PDB entry 9G1V | electron microscopy, 2.70 A resolution | chains A and F of the 17 polymer chains in the assembly

== Chain A ==
Molecule: DNA-directed RNA polymerase I subunit RPA190
Source organism: Saccharomyces cerevisiae
Notes: EC 2.7.7.6
UniProt: P10964 (RPA1_YEAST); residue numbers follow UniProt; this construct covers 1-1664
Amino-acid sequence (1664 residues; numbered 1 to 1664; the number before each row is that of its first residue):
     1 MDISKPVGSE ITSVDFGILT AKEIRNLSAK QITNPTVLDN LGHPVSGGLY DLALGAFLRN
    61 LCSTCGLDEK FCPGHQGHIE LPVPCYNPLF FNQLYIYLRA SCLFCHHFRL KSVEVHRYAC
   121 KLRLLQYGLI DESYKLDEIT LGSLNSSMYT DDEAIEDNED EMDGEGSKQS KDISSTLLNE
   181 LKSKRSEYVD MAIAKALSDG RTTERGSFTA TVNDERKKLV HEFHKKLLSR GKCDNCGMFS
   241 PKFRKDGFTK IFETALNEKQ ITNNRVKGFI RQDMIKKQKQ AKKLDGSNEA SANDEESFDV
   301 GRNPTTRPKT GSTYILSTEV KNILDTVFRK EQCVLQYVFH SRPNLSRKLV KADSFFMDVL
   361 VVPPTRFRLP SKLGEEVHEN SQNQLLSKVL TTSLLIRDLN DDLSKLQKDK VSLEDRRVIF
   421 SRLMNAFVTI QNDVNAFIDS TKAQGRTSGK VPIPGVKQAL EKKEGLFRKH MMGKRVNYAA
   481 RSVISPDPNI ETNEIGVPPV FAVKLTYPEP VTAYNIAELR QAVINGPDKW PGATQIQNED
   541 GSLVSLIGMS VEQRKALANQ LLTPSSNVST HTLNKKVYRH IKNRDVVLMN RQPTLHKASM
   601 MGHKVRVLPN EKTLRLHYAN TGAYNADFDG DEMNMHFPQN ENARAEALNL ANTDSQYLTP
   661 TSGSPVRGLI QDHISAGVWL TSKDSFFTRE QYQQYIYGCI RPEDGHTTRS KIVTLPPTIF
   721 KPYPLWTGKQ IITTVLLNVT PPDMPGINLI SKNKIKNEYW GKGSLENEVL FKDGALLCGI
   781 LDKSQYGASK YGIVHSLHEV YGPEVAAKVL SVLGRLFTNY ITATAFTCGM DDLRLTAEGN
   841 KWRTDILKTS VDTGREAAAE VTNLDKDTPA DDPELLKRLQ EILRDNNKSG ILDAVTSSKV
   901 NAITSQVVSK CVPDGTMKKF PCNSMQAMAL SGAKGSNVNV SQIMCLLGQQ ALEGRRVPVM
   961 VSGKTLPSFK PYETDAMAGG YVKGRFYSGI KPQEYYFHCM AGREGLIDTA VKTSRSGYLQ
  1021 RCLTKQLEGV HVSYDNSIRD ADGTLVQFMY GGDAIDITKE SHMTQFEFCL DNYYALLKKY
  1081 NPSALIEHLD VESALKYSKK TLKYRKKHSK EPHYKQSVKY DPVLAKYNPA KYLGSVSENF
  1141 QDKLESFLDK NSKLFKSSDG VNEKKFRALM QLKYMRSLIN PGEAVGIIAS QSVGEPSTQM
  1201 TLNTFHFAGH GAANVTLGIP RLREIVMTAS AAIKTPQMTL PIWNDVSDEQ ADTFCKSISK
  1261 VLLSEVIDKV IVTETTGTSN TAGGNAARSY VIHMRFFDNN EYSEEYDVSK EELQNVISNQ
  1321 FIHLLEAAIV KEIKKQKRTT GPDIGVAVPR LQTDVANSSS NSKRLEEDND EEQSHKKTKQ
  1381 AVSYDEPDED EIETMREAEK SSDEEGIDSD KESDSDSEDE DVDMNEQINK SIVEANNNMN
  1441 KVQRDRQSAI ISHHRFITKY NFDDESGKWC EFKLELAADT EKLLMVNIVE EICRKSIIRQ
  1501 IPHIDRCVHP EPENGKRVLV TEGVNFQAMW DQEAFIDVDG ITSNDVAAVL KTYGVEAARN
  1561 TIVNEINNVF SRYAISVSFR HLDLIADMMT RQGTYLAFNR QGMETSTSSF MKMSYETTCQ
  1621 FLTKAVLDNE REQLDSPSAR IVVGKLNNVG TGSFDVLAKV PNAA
Disordered / not traced: 143-173, 269-311, 447-450, 1154-1159, 1201-1213, 1278-1286, 1339-1439, 1664
Ion coordination: Zn2+ site 1: Cys62, Cys65, Cys72, His75; Zn2+ site 2: Cys102, Cys105, Cys233; Mg2+: Asp627, Asp631 (shared with 1 residue of chain R)
Curated features (UniProtKB/Swiss-Prot):
  - region: Pro992 to Glu1004 (Bridging helix)
  - binding site (Zn(2+)): Cys62, Cys65, Cys72, His75, Cys102, Cys105, Cys233, Cys236
  - binding site (Mg(2+)): Asp627, Asp629, Asp631
  - modified residue (Phosphoserine): Ser889, Ser1636
Reported in the primary citation:
  - specificity-determining residues: Pro593 (proposed by the authors, not directly observed)

== Chain F ==
Molecule: DNA-directed RNA polymerases I, II, and III subunit RPABC2
Source organism: Saccharomyces cerevisiae
UniProt: P20435 (RPAB2_YEAST); residues 1-155 here = UniProt positions 1-155
Amino-acid sequence (155 residues; each row starts with the number of its first residue):
     1 MSDYEEAFND GNENFEDFDV EHFSDEETYE EKPQFKDGET TDANGKTIVT GGNGPEDFQQ
    61 HEQIRRKTLK EKAIPKDQRA TTPYMTKYER ARILGTRALQ ISMNAPVFVD LEGETDPLRI
   121 AMKELAEKKI PLVIRRYLPD GSFEDWSVEE LIVDL
Disordered / not traced: 1-53, 155
Curated features (UniProtKB/Swiss-Prot):
  - region: Leu111 to Leu132 (Leucine-zipper)
  - modified residue: Ser24 (Phosphoserine)

== Chain A / chain F interface ==
Contacting residue pairs - 88 pairs, chain A then chain F:
  Ile3(A) with Leu99(F), hydrophobic; Met103(F), hydrophobic
  Ser4(A) with Met103(F)
  Pro510(A) with Ser102(F)
  Thr512(A) with Ser102(F)
  Tyr514(A) with Ile101(F); Ser102(F); Glu114(F); Thr115(F); Pro117(F)
  Asn515(A) with Thr115(F), hydrogen bond
  Glu518(A) with Thr115(F), hydrogen bond
  Asn574(A) with Ser102(F); Met103(F)
  Lys576(A) with Met103(F)
  Arg584(A) with Thr115(F), hydrogen bond
  Glu641(A) with Gly95(F); Ala98(F); Leu99(F); Pro117(F); Leu118(F)
  Asn642(A) with Arg92(F); Gly95(F); Thr96(F); Leu99(F)
  Arg644(A) with Asp116(F), salt bridge
  Ala645(A) with Ala91(F); Gly95(F); Leu118(F), hydrophobic
  Leu648(A) with Leu118(F), hydrophobic
  Asn649(A) with Arg90(F), hydrogen bond
  Leu650(A) with Lys87(F); Tyr88(F), hydrophobic; Ala91(F), hydrophobic
  Ser1033(A) with Pro139(F)
  Tyr1034(A) with Thr81(F); Glu89(F), hydrogen bond; Arg136(F); Tyr137(F); Leu138(F), hydrophobic
  Asp1035(A) with Leu138(F); Pro139(F)
  Arg1039(A) with Pro139(F)
  Leu1085(A) with Tyr84(F), hydrophobic
  His1088(A) with Pro83(F)
  Leu1089(A) with Tyr84(F)
  Asn1128(A) with Ala80(F), hydrogen bond (side chain-backbone)
  Ala1130(A) with Thr82(F); Pro83(F); Tyr84(F)
  Lys1131(A) with Arg79(F), hydrogen bond (side chain-backbone); Ala80(F); Thr81(F); Pro83(F)
  Met1175(A) with Tyr84(F), hydrogen bond
  Arg1176(A) with Tyr84(F); Asp154(F)
  Asn1180(A) with Thr86(F); Lys87(F)
  Pro1181(A) with Thr86(F); Tyr88(F)
  Gly1182(A) with Tyr88(F)
  Glu1183(A) with Lys87(F), salt bridge; Tyr88(F), hydrogen bond
  Gly1650(A) with Tyr88(F)
  Thr1651(A) with Tyr88(F); Arg92(F), hydrogen bond (backbone-side chain)
  Ser1653(A) with Tyr137(F)
  Phe1654(A) with Tyr88(F); Glu89(F); Arg92(F), hydrogen bond (backbone-side chain); Ile134(F), hydrophobic; Arg135(F)
  Asp1655(A) with Val133(F); Ile134(F); Arg135(F), hydrogen bond (backbone-backbone); Tyr137(F), hydrogen bond
  Val1656(A) with Arg92(F); Ile93(F), hydrophobic; Leu132(F), hydrophobic; Val133(F)
  Leu1657(A) with Leu132(F); Val133(F), hydrogen bond (backbone-backbone); Arg135(F)
  Ala1658(A) with Pro131(F)
  Lys1659(A) with Pro131(F), hydrogen bond (backbone-backbone); Val133(F); Ser147(F)
Interface residues without a listed pair, chain A (48 interface residues in all): Lys604, Asn1036, Ala1084, Leu1172, Leu1646, Gly1652
Interface residues without a listed pair, chain F (45 interface residues in all): Leu94, Asn104, Leu111, Arg119, Ile120, Trp146, Glu150, Ile152

== In short ==
48 residues of chain A face 45 of chain F across their interface; the contacts include 15 hydrogen bonds and 2
salt bridges. Polar pairs include Arg644(A)-Asp116(F), Glu1183(A)-Lys87(F) and Asn515(A)-Thr115(F). UniProt
lists 8 Zn2+-binding residues and 3 Mg2+-binding residues on chain A. The paper reports the specificity
determinant Pro593(A).
Here chain A is DNA-directed RNA polymerase I subunit RPA190 and chain F is DNA-directed RNA polymerases I,
II, and III subunit RPABC2, both from Saccharomyces cerevisiae. Entry 9G1V (Yeast RNA polymerase I elongation
complex stalled by an apurinic site) was determined by electron microscopy (same publication as 9G1X, 9G23,
9G24, 9G26, 9G27, 9G29, 9G2B and 9G2C).
